PDB entry 1KHW | X-ray diffraction, 2.70 A resolution | chain A

Chain A:
Name: RNA-directed RNA polymerase
Organism: Rabbit hemorrhagic disease virus
Notes: EC 2.7.7.48; fragment: (residues 1252-1767)
UniProtKB: P27410 (POLG_RHDVF); residues 1-516 here correspond to UniProt positions 1252-1767 (UniProt number = residue number + 1251)
Chain sequence (516 residues; each row starts with the number of its first residue):
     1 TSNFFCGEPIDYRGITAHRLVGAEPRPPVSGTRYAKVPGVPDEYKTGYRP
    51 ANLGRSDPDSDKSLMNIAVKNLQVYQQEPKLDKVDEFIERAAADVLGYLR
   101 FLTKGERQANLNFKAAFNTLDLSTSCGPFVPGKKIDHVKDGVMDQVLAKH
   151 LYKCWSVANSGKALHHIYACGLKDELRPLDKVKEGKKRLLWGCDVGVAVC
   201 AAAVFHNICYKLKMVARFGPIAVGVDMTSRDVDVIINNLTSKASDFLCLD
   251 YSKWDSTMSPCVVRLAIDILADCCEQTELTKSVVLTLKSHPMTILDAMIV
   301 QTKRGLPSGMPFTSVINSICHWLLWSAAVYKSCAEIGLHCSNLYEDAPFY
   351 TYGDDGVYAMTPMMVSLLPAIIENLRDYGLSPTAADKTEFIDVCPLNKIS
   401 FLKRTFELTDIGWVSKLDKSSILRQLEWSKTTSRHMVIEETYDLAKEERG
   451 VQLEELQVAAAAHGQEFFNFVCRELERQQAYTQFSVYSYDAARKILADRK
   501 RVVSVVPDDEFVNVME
Not modelled in the structure: 1-4, 181-184, 502-516
Cystine bridges: Cys-333/Cys-340
Metal / ion sites: Mn2+ site 1: Asp-250, Asp-354; Mn2+ site 2: Asp-250, Tyr-251

Overview:
The Mn2+ site 1 is built by Asp-250 and Asp-354. Asp-250 and Tyr-251 form the Mn2+ site 2.
Chain A is RNA-directed RNA polymerase (Rabbit hemorrhagic disease virus); the structure, Crystal Structure of
Rabbit Hemorrhagic Disease Virus RNA-dependent RNA polymerase complexed with Mn2+, was determined by X-ray
diffraction together with 1KHV from the same study.
